PDB entry 4Y8U | X-ray diffraction, 2.90 A resolution | chains Z and a of the 30 polymer chains in the assembly

[Chain Z]
Protein: Proteasome subunit beta type-6
Source organism: Saccharomyces cerevisiae (strain ATCC 204508 / S288c)
Notes: EC 3.4.25.1
Reference sequence: P23724 (PSB6_YEAST); residues 1-222 here correspond to UniProt positions 20-241 (UniProt number = residue number + 19)
Sequence (222 residues; each row starts with the number of its first residue):
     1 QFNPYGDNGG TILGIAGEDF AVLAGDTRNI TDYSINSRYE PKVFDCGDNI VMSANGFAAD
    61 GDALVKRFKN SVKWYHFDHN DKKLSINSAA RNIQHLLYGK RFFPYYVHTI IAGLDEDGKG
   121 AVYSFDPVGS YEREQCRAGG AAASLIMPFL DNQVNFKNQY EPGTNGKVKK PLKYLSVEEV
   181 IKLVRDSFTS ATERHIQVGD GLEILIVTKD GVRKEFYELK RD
Ion coordination: Mg2+: Thr192, Val198

[Chain a]
Protein: Proteasome subunit beta type-7
Source organism: Saccharomyces cerevisiae (strain ATCC 204508 / S288c)
Notes: EC 3.4.25.1
Reference sequence: P30657 (PSB7_YEAST); residues -12 to 233 here correspond to UniProt positions 21-266 (UniProt number = residue number + 33)
Sequence (246 residues; numbered -12 to 233; the number before each row is that of its first residue; numbers below 1 keep their minus sign (Thr-12 is residue -12)):
   -12 TQIANAGASP MVNTQQPIVT GTSVISMKYD NGVIIAADNL GSYGSLLRFN GVERLIPVGD
    48 NTVVGISGDI SDMQHIERLL KDLVTENAYD NPLADAEEAL EPSYIFEYLA TVMYQRRSKM
   108 NPLWNAIIVA GVQSNGDQFL RYVNLLGVTY SSPTLATGFG AHMANPLLRK VVDRESDIPK
   168 TTVQVAEEAI VNAMRVLYYR DARSSRNFSL AIIDKNTGLT FKKNLQVENM KWDFAKDIKG
   228 YGTQKI
Unresolved in the structure: -12 to 0

[Interface between chain Z and chain a]
Contacting residue pairs (39):
  Gln1(Z) - Thr1(a)  hydrogen bond
  Phe2(Z) - Thr1(a)
  Phe2(Z) - Arg104(a)
  Phe2(Z) - Met107(a)
  Phe2(Z) - Pro109(a)  hydrophobic
  Phe2(Z) - Leu133(a)  hydrophobic
  Asn3(Z) - Leu133(a)
  Pro4(Z) - Arg104(a)  hydrogen bond (backbone-side chain)
  Pro4(Z) - Met107(a)  hydrophobic
  Pro4(Z) - Leu133(a)
  Tyr5(Z) - Arg104(a)
  Asn8(Z) - Val135(a)
  Ser34(Z) - His149(a)  hydrogen bond
  Ile35(Z) - Arg156(a)  hydrogen bond (backbone-side chain)
  Asn36(Z) - Tyr137(a)  hydrogen bond
  Asn36(Z) - Ser139(a)
  Asn36(Z) - Arg156(a)
  Ser37(Z) - Ser138(a)  hydrogen bond (side chain-backbone)
  Glu40(Z) - Arg128(a)  salt bridge
  Glu40(Z) - Tyr137(a)
  Glu40(Z) - Ser138(a)  hydrogen bond (side chain-backbone)
  Phe57(Z) - Arg104(a)
  Phe57(Z) - Leu133(a)
  Phe57(Z) - Val135(a)  hydrophobic
  Ala59(Z) - Tyr101(a)
  Ala59(Z) - Leu133(a)
  Ala59(Z) - Gly134(a)
  Ala59(Z) - Val135(a)
  Asp60(Z) - Tyr101(a)  hydrogen bond
  Asp60(Z) - Arg104(a)  salt bridge
  Asp62(Z) - Thr136(a)
  Ala63(Z) - Tyr101(a)
  Lys66(Z) - Glu94(a)  salt bridge
  Phe103(Z) - Arg104(a)
  Phe103(Z) - Ser105(a)
  Tyr105(Z) - Tyr101(a)
  Glu218(Z) - Arg161(a)  salt bridge
  Arg221(Z) - Asp160(a)  salt bridge
  Arg221(Z) - Arg161(a)
Other interface residues (no listed pair), chain Z (24 interface residues in all): Gly6, Asn29, Tyr39
Other interface residues (no listed pair), chain a (22 interface residues in all): Trp111, Leu132, Leu142

[In short]
24 residues of chain Z face 22 of chain a across their interface; the contacts include 8 hydrogen bonds and 5
salt bridges. Polar pairs include Glu40(Z)-Arg128(a), Asp60(Z)-Arg104(a) and Lys66(Z)-Glu94(a). The Mg2+ site
is built by Thr192(Z) and Val198(Z).
Here chain Z is Proteasome subunit beta type-6 and chain a is Proteasome subunit beta type-7, both from
Saccharomyces cerevisiae (strain ATCC 204508 / S288c). Entry 4Y8U (Yeast 20S proteasome beta2-H116D mutant in
complex with Ac-PAD-ep) was determined by X-ray diffraction, deposited together with 4Y69, 4Y6A, 4Y6V, 4Y6Z,
4Y70, 4Y74 and 34 further entries.
